PDB entry 7CUC | X-ray diffraction, 1.44 A resolution | chains A and B

== Chain A (and B) ==
Protein: Uric acid degradation bifunctional protein
From: Bacillus sp. (strain TB-90)
Notes: EC 1.7.3.3; chain B of this document is another copy of the same molecule, construct and numbering; everything in this record applies to it too
UniProt: Q45697 (PUCL_BACSB); residues 7-319 here correspond to UniProt positions 177-489 (UniProt number = residue number + 170)
Chain sequence (313 residues; row label = number of the first residue in the row):
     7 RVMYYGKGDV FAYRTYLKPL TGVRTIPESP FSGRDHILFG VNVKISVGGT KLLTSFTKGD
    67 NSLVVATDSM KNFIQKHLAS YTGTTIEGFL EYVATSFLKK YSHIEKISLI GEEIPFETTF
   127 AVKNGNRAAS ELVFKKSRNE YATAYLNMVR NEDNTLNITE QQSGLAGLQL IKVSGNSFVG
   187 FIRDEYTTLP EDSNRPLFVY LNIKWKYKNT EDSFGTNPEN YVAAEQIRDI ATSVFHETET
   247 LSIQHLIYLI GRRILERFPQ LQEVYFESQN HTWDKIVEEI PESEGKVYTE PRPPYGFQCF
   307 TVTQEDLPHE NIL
Disordered / not traced: 7, 129-130, 311-319 (chain B: 7, 289, 311-319)
UniProt features mapped onto this chain:
  - active site (Charge relay system): Lys13, Lys24, Thr73
  - binding site (urate): Thr73, Asp74, Phe184, Arg201, Ile249, Gln250, Asn276

== Chain A / chain B interface ==
Residue-residue contacts - 132 pairs, chain A then chain B:
  Val8(A) - Tyr271(B)  hydrophobic
  Val8(A) - Cys305(B)
  Val8(A) - Phe306(B)
  Val8(A) - Thr307(B)  hydrogen bond (backbone-backbone)
  Met9(A) - Cys305(B)
  Met9(A) - Phe306(B)  hydrophobic
  Tyr10(A) - Phe303(B)  hydrophobic
  Tyr10(A) - Gln304(B)
  Tyr10(A) - Cys305(B)  hydrogen bond (backbone-backbone)
  Tyr11(A) - Gln250(B)
  Tyr11(A) - Phe303(B)
  Tyr11(A) - Gln304(B)
  Gly12(A) - Gly302(B)
  Gly12(A) - Phe303(B)  hydrogen bond (backbone-backbone)
  Lys13(A) - Pro300(B)
  Lys13(A) - Tyr301(B)
  Lys13(A) - Gly302(B)
  Lys13(A) - Phe303(B)
  Gly14(A) - Pro300(B)
  Gly14(A) - Tyr301(B)  hydrogen bond (backbone-backbone)
  Gly14(A) - Phe303(B)
  Asp15(A) - Pro299(B)
  Asp15(A) - Pro300(B)
  Asp15(A) - Tyr301(B)
  Lys50(A) - Tyr301(B)
  Lys50(A) - Phe303(B)
  Ile51(A) - Phe303(B)
  Ser52(A) - Phe303(B)
  Ser61(A) - Ser248(B)
  Ser61(A) - Gln250(B)
  Ser61(A) - His251(B)
  Phe62(A) - Gln250(B)
  Phe62(A) - His251(B)
  Phe62(A) - Tyr254(B)
  Phe62(A) - Phe306(B)  hydrophobic
  Thr63(A) - Tyr254(B)
  Gly65(A) - Leu247(B)
  Gly65(A) - His251(B)
  Asn67(A) - Phe184(B)
  Asn67(A) - Val185(B)  hydrogen bond (side chain-backbone)
  Asn67(A) - Gly186(B)
  Asn67(A) - Phe187(B)
  Asn67(A) - Leu247(B)  hydrogen bond (side chain-backbone)
  Asn67(A) - Ser248(B)
  Ser68(A) - Gly186(B)
  Ser68(A) - Ile188(B)
  Leu69(A) - Ile188(B)
  Val70(A) - Phe187(B)
  Val70(A) - Ile188(B)  hydrogen bond (backbone-backbone)
  Val71(A) - Ile188(B)  hydrophobic
  Ala72(A) - Phe187(B)  hydrophobic
  Thr73(A) - Gly302(B)
  Asp74(A) - Thr194(B)
  Asp74(A) - Leu195(B)
  Ser75(A) - Tyr192(B)
  Ser75(A) - Thr193(B)
  Asn78(A) - Tyr192(B)  hydrogen bond (side chain-backbone)
  Asn78(A) - Thr194(B)  hydrogen bond
  Phe79(A) - Tyr192(B)
  Lys82(A) - Tyr192(B)
  His83(A) - Tyr192(B)
  Lys106(A) - Asp190(B)
  Lys106(A) - Glu191(B)  salt bridge
  Tyr107(A) - Asp190(B)  hydrogen bond
  Tyr107(A) - Tyr192(B)
  Phe184(A) - Asn67(B)
  Val185(A) - Asn67(B)  hydrogen bond (backbone-side chain)
  Gly186(A) - Asn67(B)
  Gly186(A) - Ser68(B)
  Phe187(A) - Asn67(B)
  Phe187(A) - Val70(B)
  Phe187(A) - Ala72(B)  hydrophobic
  Ile188(A) - Ser68(B)
  Ile188(A) - Leu69(B)
  Ile188(A) - Val70(B)  hydrogen bond (backbone-backbone)
  Ile188(A) - Val71(B)  hydrophobic
  Ile188(A) - His109(B)
  Asp190(A) - Lys106(B)
  Asp190(A) - Tyr107(B)  hydrogen bond
  Glu191(A) - Lys82(B)  hydrogen bond (backbone-side chain)
  Glu191(A) - Lys106(B)  salt bridge
  Tyr192(A) - Ser75(B)
  Tyr192(A) - Asn78(B)  hydrogen bond (backbone-side chain)
  Tyr192(A) - Phe79(B)
  Tyr192(A) - Lys82(B)
  Tyr192(A) - His83(B)
  Tyr192(A) - Lys106(B)
  Tyr192(A) - Tyr107(B)
  Thr193(A) - Ser75(B)
  Thr194(A) - Asp74(B)  hydrogen bond
  Thr194(A) - Asn78(B)  hydrogen bond
  Leu195(A) - Asp74(B)
  Leu247(A) - Gly65(B)
  Leu247(A) - Asn67(B)  hydrogen bond (backbone-side chain)
  Ser248(A) - Ser61(B)
  Ser248(A) - Asn67(B)
  Gln250(A) - Tyr11(B)
  Gln250(A) - Ser61(B)
  Gln250(A) - Phe62(B)
  His251(A) - Ser61(B)
  His251(A) - Phe62(B)
  His251(A) - Gly65(B)
  Tyr254(A) - Phe62(B)
  Tyr254(A) - Thr63(B)
  Pro299(A) - Asp15(B)
  Pro300(A) - Lys13(B)
  Pro300(A) - Gly14(B)
  Pro300(A) - Asp15(B)
  Tyr301(A) - Lys13(B)
  Tyr301(A) - Gly14(B)  hydrogen bond (backbone-backbone)
  Tyr301(A) - Asp15(B)
  Tyr301(A) - Lys50(B)
  Gly302(A) - Gly12(B)
  Gly302(A) - Lys13(B)
  Gly302(A) - Thr73(B)
  Phe303(A) - Tyr10(B)  hydrophobic
  Phe303(A) - Tyr11(B)
  Phe303(A) - Gly12(B)  hydrogen bond (backbone-backbone)
  Phe303(A) - Lys13(B)
  Phe303(A) - Gly14(B)
  Phe303(A) - Lys50(B)
  Phe303(A) - Ile51(B)
  Phe303(A) - Ser52(B)
  Gln304(A) - Tyr10(B)
  Gln304(A) - Tyr11(B)
  Cys305(A) - Val8(B)
  Cys305(A) - Met9(B)
  Cys305(A) - Tyr10(B)  hydrogen bond (backbone-backbone)
  Phe306(A) - Val8(B)
  Phe306(A) - Met9(B)  hydrophobic
  Phe306(A) - Phe62(B)  hydrophobic
  Thr307(A) - Val8(B)  hydrogen bond (backbone-backbone)
Interface residues without a listed pair, chain A (62 interface residues in all): Val16, Phe17, Lys64, Lys77, His109, Ile253, Tyr271
Interface residues without a listed pair, chain B (63 interface residues in all): Val16, Phe17, Leu59, Lys64, Lys77, Ile253

== Summary ==
Chain A and chain B form an interface of 62 and 63 residues respectively, with 22 hydrogen bonds and 2 salt
bridges. Among the polar pairs are Lys106(A)-Glu191(B), Asn67(A)-Val185(B) and Asn67(A)-Leu247(B). Curated
annotation (UniProt) lists 3 active-site residues and 7 urate-binding residues on chain A.
Both chains are Uric acid degradation bifunctional protein (Bacillus sp. (strain TB-90)). Entry 7CUC (Crystal
Structure of Urate Oxidase from Bacillus sp. TB-90 in the absence from Chloride Anion at ...) was determined
by X-ray diffraction, deposited together with 7CUF and 7CUG.
